PDB entry 8IR2 | X-ray diffraction, 1.75 A resolution | chains A and C

== Chain A ==
Name: SMC5-SMC6 complex localization factor protein 1
Source organism: Homo sapiens
Reference sequence: Q9BQI6 (SLF1_HUMAN); residues 1-199 here = UniProt positions 1-199
Sequence (207 residues; row label = number of the first residue in the row):
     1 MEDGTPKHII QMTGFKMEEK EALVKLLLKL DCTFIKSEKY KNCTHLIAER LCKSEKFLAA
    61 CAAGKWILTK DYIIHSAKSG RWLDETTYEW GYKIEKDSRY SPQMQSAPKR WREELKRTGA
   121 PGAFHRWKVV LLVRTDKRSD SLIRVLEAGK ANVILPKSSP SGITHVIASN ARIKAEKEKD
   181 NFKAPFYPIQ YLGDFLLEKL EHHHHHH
Disordered / not traced: 1-5, 202-207
Sequence notes: expression tag (200-207)
From the paper describing this entry:
  - mutagenesis - R50A, K56A, L142A, I189A: unchanged stability
  - specificity-determining residues: Ser141

== Chain C ==
Name: Ser-asp-ser-cys-asn-ser-sep-ser-sep-asp-ile-ile-arg-asp-leu-leu-glu
Sequence (17 residues; each row starts with the number of its first residue):
   436 SDSCNSSSSD IIRDLLE
Disordered / not traced: 436
Modified / non-standard residues: Ser442 (phosphoserine; SEP); Ser444 (phosphoserine; SEP)
From the paper describing this entry:
  - post-translational modification sites: Ser442
  - contacts within the chain: Ser443-Asp449 (hydrogen bond), Ser444-Arg448
  - mutagenesis - S442E, S442E/S444E: increased binding to SMC5-SMC6 complex localization factor protein 1 (chain A)
  - mutagenesis - S444E: unchanged binding to SMC5-SMC6 complex localization factor protein 1 (chain A)
  - mutagenesis - R448A, D449A: decreased binding to SMC5-SMC6 complex localization factor protein 1 (chain A)

== Interface between chain A and chain C ==
Contacting residue pairs (34; chain A residue first):
  Met12(A) with Ser442(C)
  Thr13(A) with Ser442(C)
  Gly14(A) with Ser442(C)
  Phe15(A) with Asn440(C), hydrogen bond (backbone-side chain)
  Lys16(A) with Asn440(C)
  Met17(A) with Asp437(C); Asn440(C)
  Lys20(A) with Asn440(C), hydrogen bond
  Lys36(A) with Cys439(C), hydrogen bond (side chain-backbone)
  Glu38(A) with Ser441(C), hydrogen bond; Ser442(C)
  Arg50(A) with Ser444(C)
  Cys52(A) with Ser444(C)
  Lys53(A) with Ser444(C), hydrogen bond (backbone-backbone); Asp445(C); Ile446(C), hydrogen bond (backbone-backbone)
  Ser54(A) with Ser442(C); Ser443(C); Ser444(C), hydrogen bond (backbone-backbone)
  Glu55(A) with Ile446(C)
  Lys56(A) with Ser442(C)
  Leu58(A) with Ile446(C), hydrophobic
  Val133(A) with Leu450(C), hydrophobic
  Arg134(A) with Leu450(C), hydrogen bond (side chain-backbone); Leu451(C); Glu452(C)
  Lys137(A) with Asp449(C); Leu450(C)
  Arg138(A) with Leu450(C)
  Leu142(A) with Leu450(C), hydrophobic
  Val145(A) with Ile446(C), hydrophobic
  Ile189(A) with Ile447(C)
  Gln190(A) with Ile447(C); Leu451(C)
Interface residues without a listed pair, chain A (27 interface residues in all): Ser37, Ser141, Gly193
Interface residues without a listed pair, chain C (15 interface residues in all): Ser438
Interface features reported in the paper:
  - specific contacts: Thr13(A)-Ser442(C) (hydrogen bond), Gly14(A)-Ser442(C) (backbone contact), Phe15(A)-Asn440(C) (backbone contact), Met17(A)-Cys439(C) (hydrophobic contact), Lys20(A)-Asn440(C) (hydrogen bond), Lys36(A)-Cys439(C) (hydrogen bond), Glu38(A)-Ser441(C) (hydrogen bond), Arg50(A)-Ser444(C), Lys53(A)-Ser444(C) (backbone contact), Lys53(A)-Asp445(C) (backbone contact), Lys56(A)-Ser442(C), Ile446(C)-Ser141(A)
  - interface residues, chain A: Leu58(A), Val133(A), Ser141(A), Leu142(A), Val145(A), Ile189(A), Gly193(A)
  - hot spots on chain A (mutagenesis) - L142A, I189A: decreased binding to Ser-asp-ser-cys-asn-ser-sep-ser-sep-asp-ile-ile-arg-asp-leu-leu-glu (chain C)
  - interface residues, chain C: Ile446(C), Ile447(C), Leu450(C), Leu451(C)

== Summary ==
The interface between chain A and chain C involves 27 residues on one side and 15 on the other; the contacts
include 8 hydrogen bonds. Among the polar pairs are Phe15(A)-Asn440(C), Lys20(A)-Asn440(C) and
Lys36(A)-Cys439(C). The paper describes hydrogen bonds between Thr13(A) and Ser442(C), Lys20(A) and Asn440(C)
and Lys36(A) and Cys439(C) among others; backbone contacts between Gly14(A) and Ser442(C), Phe15(A) and
Asn440(C) and Lys53(A) and Ser444(C) among others; a hydrophobic contact between Met17(A) and Cys439(C). The
paper reports that S442E and S442E/S444E of chain C increase binding to SMC5-SMC6 complex localization factor
protein 1 (chain A); interface residues Leu58(A), Val133(A) and Ile446(C) among others; 9 substitutions were
tested in all.
Chain A is SMC5-SMC6 complex localization factor protein 1 (Homo sapiens) and chain C is
Ser-asp-ser-cys-asn-ser-sep-ser-sep-asp-ile-ile-arg-asp-leu-leu-glu; the structure, Crystal structure of the
SLF1 BRCT domain in complex with a Rad18 peptide containing pS442 and ..., was determined by X-ray diffraction
(same publication as 8IR4).
